PDB entry 6OCB | X-ray diffraction, 2.10 A resolution | chains H and L of the 3 polymer chains in the assembly

# Chain H
Protein: Heavy chain of FluA-20 Fab
Organism: Homo sapiens
Notes: antibody fragment or engineered binder
Sequence (235 residues; row label = number of the first residue in the row; a row labelled like 35A-35B holds insertion residues (35A, then the next letters in order)):
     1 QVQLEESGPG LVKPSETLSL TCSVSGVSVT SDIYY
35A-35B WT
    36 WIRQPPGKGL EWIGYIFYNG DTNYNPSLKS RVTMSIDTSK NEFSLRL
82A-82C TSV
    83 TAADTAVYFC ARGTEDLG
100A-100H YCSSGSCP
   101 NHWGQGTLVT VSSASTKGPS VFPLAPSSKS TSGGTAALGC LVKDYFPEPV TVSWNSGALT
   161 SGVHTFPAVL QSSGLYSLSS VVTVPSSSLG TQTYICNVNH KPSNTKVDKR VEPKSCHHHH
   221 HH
Disordered / not traced: 128-132, 215-222
Disulfides: Cys22-Cys92, Cys100B-Cys100G, Cys140-Cys196

# Chain L
Protein: Light chain of FluA-20 Fab
Organism: Homo sapiens
Notes: antibody fragment or engineered binder
Sequence (214 residues; row label = number of the first residue in the row):
     1 DIVMTQSPSS LSASIGDRVT ITCRPSQNIR SFLNWFQHKP GKAPKLLIYA ASNLQSGVPS
    61 RFSGSGSGTE FTLTIRSLQP EDFATYYCQQ SYNTPPTFGQ GTKVEIKRTV AAPSVFIFPP
   121 SDEQLKSGTA SVVCLLNNFY PREAKVQWKV DNALQSGNSQ ESVTEQDSKD STYSLSSTLT
   181 LSKADYEKHK VYACEVTHQG LSSPVTKSFN RGEC
Disordered / not traced: 214
Disulfides: Cys23-Cys88, Cys134-Cys194
What the authors report for this chain:
  - mutagenesis - N53A: decreased binding to H5 A/Indonesia/5/2005 HA

# Chain H / chain L interface
Pairs across the interface - 60 pairs, chain H then chain L:
  Gln39(H) with Tyr87(L), hydrogen bond
  Leu45(H) with Tyr87(L), hydrophobic; Phe98(L)
  Trp47(H) with Pro95(L), hydrophobic; Pro96(L)
  Asn60(H) with Pro95(L)
  Phe91(H) with Pro44(L)
  Asp98(H) with Tyr49(L), hydrogen bond
  Tyr100A(H) with Phe32(L); Tyr49(L)
  Cys100B(H) with Phe32(L); Tyr49(L); Ser91(L)
  Ser100C(H) with Ser91(L), hydrogen bond (side chain-backbone); Tyr92(L), hydrogen bond (side chain-backbone)
  Ser100F(H) with Gln89(L), hydrogen bond (backbone-side chain); Ser91(L); Pro96(L)
  Cys100G(H) with Asn34(L), hydrogen bond; Tyr49(L), hydrophobic; Ser91(L)
  Pro100H(H) with Phe36(L)
  Asn101(H) with Leu46(L)
  Trp103(H) with Phe36(L); Ala43(L); Pro44(L), hydrophobic
  Gly104(H) with Ala43(L); Pro44(L)
  Gln105(H) with Gly41(L), hydrogen bond (side chain-backbone); Ala43(L)
  Phe122(H) with Ser121(L); Gln124(L)
  Pro123(H) with Ser121(L); Glu123(L)
  Leu124(H) with Phe118(L), hydrophobic
  Ala125(H) with Phe118(L)
  Thr135(H) with Phe116(L)
  Ala137(H) with Phe116(L), hydrophobic; Phe118(L)
  Leu138(H) with Phe118(L), hydrophobic
  Leu141(H) with Ser131(L)
  Lys143(H) with Gln124(L); Ser131(L)
  His164(H) with Asn137(L), hydrogen bond; Asn138(L), hydrogen bond; Ser174(L), hydrogen bond
  Phe166(H) with Leu135(L), hydrophobic; Ser162(L); Thr164(L); Ser174(L); Leu175(L); Ser176(L)
  Pro167(H) with Ser162(L), hydrogen bond (backbone-side chain); Val163(L)
  Val169(H) with Gln160(L); Glu161(L); Ser162(L)
  Leu170(H) with Gln160(L), hydrogen bond (backbone-side chain)
  Gln171(H) with Gln160(L)
  Thr183(H) with Asn137(L)
Other interface residues (no listed pair), chain H (38 interface residues in all): Ile37, Asn58, Pro61, Ala136, Ser179, Val181
Other interface residues (no listed pair), chain L (40 interface residues in all): His38, Lys42, Ala50, Asn93, Thr94, Thr129, Val133, Thr180

# Summary
Chain H and chain L form an interface of 38 and 40 residues respectively; the contacts include 12 hydrogen
bonds. Polar pairs include Gln39(H)-Tyr87(L), Asp98(H)-Tyr49(L) and Cys100G(H)-Asn34(L). From the paper: N53A
of chain L reduces binding to H5 A/Indonesia/5/2005 HA.
Chain H is Heavy chain of FluA-20 Fab and chain L is Light chain of FluA-20 Fab, both from Homo sapiens; the
structure, Crystal structure of FluA-20 Fab in complex with the head domain of H3 (A/Hong Kong/1/1968), was
determined by X-ray diffraction, deposited together with 6OBZ and 6OC3.
